7SN4 - chains Q and p of the 44 polymer chains in the assembly; structure by electron microscopy, 3.60 A resolution.

[Chain Q (and p)]
Molecule: Flagellin
From: Escherichia coli O157:H7
Notes: chain p of this document is another copy of the same molecule, construct and numbering; everything in this record applies to it too
UniProt: Q7AD06 (Q7AD06_ECO57); residue numbers follow UniProt; this construct covers 1-585
Chain sequence (585 residues; row label = number of the first residue in the row):
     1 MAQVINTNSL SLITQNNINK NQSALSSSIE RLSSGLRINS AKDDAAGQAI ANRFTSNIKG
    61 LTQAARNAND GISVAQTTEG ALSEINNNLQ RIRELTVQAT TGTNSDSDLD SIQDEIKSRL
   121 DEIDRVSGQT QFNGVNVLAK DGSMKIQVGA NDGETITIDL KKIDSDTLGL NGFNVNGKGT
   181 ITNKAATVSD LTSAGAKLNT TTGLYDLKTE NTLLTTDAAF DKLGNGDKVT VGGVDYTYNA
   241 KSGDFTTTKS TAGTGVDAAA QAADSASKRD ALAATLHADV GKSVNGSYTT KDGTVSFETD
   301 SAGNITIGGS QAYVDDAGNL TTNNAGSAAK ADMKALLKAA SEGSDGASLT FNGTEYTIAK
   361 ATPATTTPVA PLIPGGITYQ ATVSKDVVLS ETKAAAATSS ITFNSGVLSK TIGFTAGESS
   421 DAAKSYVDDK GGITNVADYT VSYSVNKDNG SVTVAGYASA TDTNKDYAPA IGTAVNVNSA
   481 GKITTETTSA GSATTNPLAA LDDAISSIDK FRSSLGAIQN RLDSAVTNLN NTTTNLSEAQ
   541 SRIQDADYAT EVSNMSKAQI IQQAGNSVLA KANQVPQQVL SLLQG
Not modelled in the structure: 361-375 (chain p: 252-257, 361-375)
What the authors report for this chain:
  - self-association interface (contacts with another copy of this molecule): Asn-323

[How chain Q and chain p interact]
Contacting residue pairs - 62 pairs, chain Q then chain p:
  Asn-19(Q) with Gln-3(p), hydrogen bond
  Gln-22(Q) with Met-1(p), hydrogen bond (side chain-backbone); Ala-2(p), hydrogen bond (side chain-backbone); Gln-3(p)
  Leu-25(Q) with Met-1(p), hydrophobic
  Ser-26(Q) with Leu-10(p)
  Ile-29(Q) with Leu-10(p), hydrophobic; Val-568(p)
  Glu-30(Q) with Ile-13(p)
  Ser-33(Q) with Thr-14(p); Asn-17(p), hydrogen bond; Val-568(p)
  Ser-34(Q) with Asn-17(p)
  Arg-66(Q) with Arg-37(p)
  Asp-70(Q) with Ile-543(p)
  Ser-73(Q) with Ala-539(p); Arg-542(p)
  Gln-76(Q) with Asn-535(p); Arg-542(p)
  Thr-77(Q) with Asn-535(p)
  Glu-84(Q) with Ser-524(p), hydrogen bond; Thr-527(p); Asn-528(p)
  Asn-88(Q) with Ser-524(p)
  Ser-107(Q) with Lys-510(p)
  Asp-110(Q) with Lys-510(p), salt bridge
  Ser-111(Q) with Ser-513(p), hydrogen bond
  Asp-114(Q) with Ser-514(p)
  Glu-115(Q) with Asn-520(p), hydrogen bond
  Ser-118(Q) with Ala-517(p); Arg-521(p)
  Arg-119(Q) with Asn-520(p)
  Glu-122(Q) with Ile-156(p); Arg-521(p), salt bridge
  Arg-125(Q) with Val-148(p); Ile-156(p); Ala-525(p)
  Val-126(Q) with Asn-528(p)
  Gln-129(Q) with Glu-154(p)
  Phe-132(Q) with Phe-54(p), hydrophobic
  Phe-403(Q) with Leu-408(p)
  Ser-405(Q) with Leu-408(p)
  Gly-406(Q) with Ile-433(p)
  Val-407(Q) with Ile-433(p)
  Leu-408(Q) with Phe-403(p); Ser-405(p); Leu-408(p); Ser-409(p); Lys-410(p)
  Ser-409(Q) with Leu-408(p); Ser-409(p)
  Lys-410(Q) with Val-407(p); Leu-408(p)
  Ile-433(Q) with Val-407(p)
  Met-555(Q) with Lys-571(p)
  Gln-562(Q) with Met-1(p), hydrogen bond; Ala-2(p)
  Gln-563(Q) with Gln-578(p)
  Asn-566(Q) with Gln-578(p); Leu-582(p)
  Leu-569(Q) with Leu-582(p), hydrophobic
  Ala-570(Q) with Leu-582(p)
Also at the interface, not in a pair above, chain Q (52 interface residues in all): Ile-18, Leu-32, Asn-69, Ile-72, Gly-80, Ala-81, Asp-121, Gln-131, Asn-133, Asn-573, Gln-574
Also at the interface, not in a pair above, chain p (50 interface residues in all): Ile-50, Arg-53, Asn-151, Gly-153, Asn-404, Gly-406, Gly-432, Thr-434, Asn-435, Asn-531, Leu-536, Glu-538, Gly-585

[Summary]
The interface between chain Q and chain p involves 52 residues on one side and 50 on the other, with 8
hydrogen bonds and 2 salt bridges. Among the polar pairs are Asp-110(Q)/Lys-510(p), Glu-122(Q)/Arg-521(p) and
Asn-19(Q)/Gln-3(p). The paper reports a self-association interface involving Asn-323(Q).
Chain Q and chain p are both Flagellin (Escherichia coli O157:H7); the structure, Cryo-EM structure of the
enterohemorrhagic E. coli O157:H7 flagellar filament, was determined by electron microscopy together with
7SN7, 7SN9, 7SQD and 7SQJ from the same study.
